5J6S - chain A; structure by X-ray diffraction, 2.80 A resolution.

# Chain A
Name: Endoplasmic reticulum aminopeptidase 2
Organism: Homo sapiens
Notes: EC 3.4.11.-
Reference sequence: Q6P179 (ERAP2_HUMAN); residues 1-960 here = UniProt positions 1-960
Sequence (967 residues; row label = number of the first residue in the row):
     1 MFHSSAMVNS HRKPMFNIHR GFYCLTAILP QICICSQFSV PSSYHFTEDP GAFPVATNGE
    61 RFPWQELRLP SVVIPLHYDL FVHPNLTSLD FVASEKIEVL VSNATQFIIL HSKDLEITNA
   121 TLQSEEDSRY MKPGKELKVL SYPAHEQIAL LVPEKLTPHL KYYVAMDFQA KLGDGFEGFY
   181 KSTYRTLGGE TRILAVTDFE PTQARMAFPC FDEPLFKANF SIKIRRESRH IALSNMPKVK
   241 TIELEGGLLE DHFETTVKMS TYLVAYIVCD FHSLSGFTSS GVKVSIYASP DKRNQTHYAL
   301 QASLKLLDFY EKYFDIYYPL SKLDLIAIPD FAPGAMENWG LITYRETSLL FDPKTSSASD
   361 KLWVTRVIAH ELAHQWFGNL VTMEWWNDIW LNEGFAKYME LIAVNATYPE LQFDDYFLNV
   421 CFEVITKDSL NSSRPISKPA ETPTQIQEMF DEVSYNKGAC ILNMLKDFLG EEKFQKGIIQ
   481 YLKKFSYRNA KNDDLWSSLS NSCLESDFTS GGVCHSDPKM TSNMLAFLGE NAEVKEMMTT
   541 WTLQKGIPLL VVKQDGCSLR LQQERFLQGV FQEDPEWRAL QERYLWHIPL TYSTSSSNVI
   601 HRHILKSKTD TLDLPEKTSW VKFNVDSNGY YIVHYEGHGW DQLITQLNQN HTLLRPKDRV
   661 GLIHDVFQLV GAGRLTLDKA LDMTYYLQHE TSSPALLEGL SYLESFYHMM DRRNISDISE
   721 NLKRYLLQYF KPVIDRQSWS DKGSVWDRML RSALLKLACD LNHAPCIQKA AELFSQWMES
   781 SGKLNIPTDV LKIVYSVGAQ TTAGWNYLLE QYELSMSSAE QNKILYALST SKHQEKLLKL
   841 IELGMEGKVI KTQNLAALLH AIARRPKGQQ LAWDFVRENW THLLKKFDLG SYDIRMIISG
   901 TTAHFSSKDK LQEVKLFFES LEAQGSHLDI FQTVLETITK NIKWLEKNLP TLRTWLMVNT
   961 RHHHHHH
Not modelled in the structure: 1-52, 963-967
Construct notes: variant Asn392 (Lys in Q6P179); expression tag (961-967)
UniProt features mapped onto this chain:
  - active site: Glu371 (Proton acceptor)
  - binding site (substrate): Glu200, Gly334 to Asn338
  - binding site (Zn(2+)): His370, His374, Glu393
  - site: Tyr455 (Transition state stabilizer)
  - glycosylation (N-linked (GlcNAc...) asparagine): Asn85, Asn119, Asn219, Asn405, Asn650
  - natural variant: Asn392 (K392N: this construct carries the variant)
Disulfides: Cys421-Cys460, Cys503-Cys514, Cys759-Cys766
Covalent attachments: N-acetylglucosamine (NAG) linked to Asn85, Asn103, Asn119, Asn219, Asn294, Asn405, Asn431, Asn650, Asn714
Bound ions: Zn2+: His370, His374, Glu393 (together with 6GA)
Ligand contacts: 6GA ((2S)-N~1~-benzyl-2-[(4-fluorophenyl)methyl]-N~3~-hydroxypropanediamide): Asp198, Glu200, Pro201, Pro333, Gly334, Ala335, Met336, Glu337, Trp363, His370, Glu371, His374, Glu393, Phe450, Asp451, Glu452, Tyr455, Tyr892
Reported in the primary citation:
  - binding site for 6GA: Asp198, Glu200, Phe450, Tyr455, Tyr892
  - conformationally variable residues (side-chain flip): Tyr892

# In short
Ligands of chain A: compound 6GA. Covalently linked N-acetylglucosamine: at Asn85, Asn103, Asn119, Asn219,
Asn294 and Asn405 and 3 more. Curated annotation (UniProt) lists active-site residue Glu371, 6
substrate-binding residues and 3 Zn2+-binding residues. The paper reports a binding site for 6GA at Asp198,
Glu200 and Phe450 among others; conformational variability at Tyr892.
Chain A is Endoplasmic reticulum aminopeptidase 2 (Homo sapiens); the structure, Crystal structure of
Endoplasmic Reticulum Aminopeptidase 2 (ERAP2) in complex with a hydroxamic derivative ligand, was determined
by X-ray diffraction, deposited together with 5K1V.
